8YW4 - chains B and N of the 6 polymer chains in the assembly; structure by electron microscopy, 3.26 A resolution.

== Chain B ==
Name: Guanine nucleotide-binding protein G(I)/G(S)/G(T) subunit beta-1
From: Homo sapiens
UniProt: P62873 (GBB1_HUMAN); residue numbers follow UniProt; this construct covers 3-340
Sequence (341 residues; each row starts with the number of its first residue):
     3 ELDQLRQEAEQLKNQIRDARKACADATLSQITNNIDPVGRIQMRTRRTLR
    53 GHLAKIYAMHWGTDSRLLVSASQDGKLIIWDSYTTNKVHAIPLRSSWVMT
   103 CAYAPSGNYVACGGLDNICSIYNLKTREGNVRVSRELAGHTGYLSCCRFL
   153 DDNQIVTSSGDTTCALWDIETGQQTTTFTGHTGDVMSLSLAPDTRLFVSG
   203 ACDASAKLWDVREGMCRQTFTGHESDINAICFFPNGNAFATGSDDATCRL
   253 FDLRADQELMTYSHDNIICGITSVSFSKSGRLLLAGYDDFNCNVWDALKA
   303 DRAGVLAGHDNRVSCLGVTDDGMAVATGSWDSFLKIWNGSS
Sequence notes: expression tag (341-343)
Swiss-Prot annotation at these positions:
  - modified residue: His266 (Phosphohistidine)
  - natural variant: Leu30 (L30F: In MRD42; uncertain significance), Arg52 (R52G: In MRD42), Gly64 (G64V: In MRD42), Asp76 (D76E: In MRD42; D76G: In MRD42), Gly77 (G77S: In MRD42), Lys78 (K78R: In MRD42), Ile80 (I80N: In MRD42; I80T: In MRD42), His91 (H91R: In MRD42; uncertain significance), Ala92 (A92T: In MRD42), Pro94 (P94S: In MRD42), Leu95 (L95P: In MRD42), Arg96 (R96L: In MRD42), 5 further natural variant entries in UniProt

== Chain N ==
Name: Nanobody-35
From: synthetic construct
Notes: antibody fragment or engineered binder
Sequence (140 residues; numbered -1 to 138; the number before each row is that of its first residue; numbers below 1 keep their minus sign (Met-1 is residue -1)):
    -1 MAQVQLQESGGGLVQPGGSLRLSCAASGFTFSNYKMNWVRQAPGKGLEWV
    49 SDISQSGASISYTGSVKGRFTISRDNAKNTLYLQMNSLKPEDTAVYYCAR
    99 CPAPFTRDCFDVTSTTYAYRGQGTQVTVSSHHHHHHEPEA
Unresolved in the structure: -1 to 0, 130-138
Disulfide bonds: Cys22-Cys96

== How chain B and chain N interact ==
Contacting residue pairs (15; chain B residue first):
  Arg8(B) - Gln120(N)  hydrogen bond
  Cys204(B) - Tyr117(N)  hydrogen bond (backbone-side chain)
  Asp205(B) - Ala116(N)
  Thr223(B) - Gln1(N)  hydrogen bond
  Glu226(B) - Val2(N)
  Glu226(B) - Gly26(N)
  Glu226(B) - Phe27(N)
  Glu226(B) - Tyr32(N)
  Glu226(B) - Arg98(N)  hydrogen bond (backbone-side chain)
  Ser227(B) - Pro100(N)  hydrogen bond (side chain-backbone)
  Ser227(B) - Ala101(N)
  Ser227(B) - Tyr117(N)
  Asp228(B) - Tyr117(N)  hydrogen bond
  Asp246(B) - Pro102(N)
  Ile270(B) - Phe103(N)  hydrophobic
Interface residues without a listed pair, chain B (13 interface residues in all): Thr184, Ala206, His225, Asp247
Interface residues without a listed pair, chain N (15 interface residues in all): Thr28, Thr114

== Overview ==
13 residues of chain B face 15 of chain N across their interface, with 6 hydrogen bonds. Among the polar pairs
are Arg8(B)-Gln120(N), Cys204(B)-Tyr117(N) and Thr223(B)-Gln1(N).
Chain B is Guanine nucleotide-binding protein G(I)/G(S)/G(T) subunit beta-1 (Homo sapiens) and chain N is
Nanobody-35 (synthetic construct); the structure, Cryo-EM structure of the retatrutide-bound human GIPR-Gs
complex, was determined by electron microscopy (same publication as 8YW3 and 8YW5).
